8H8I - chain A; structure by X-ray diffraction, 2.03 A resolution.

== Chain A ==
Name: AmAT7-3
From: Astragalus membranaceus
Amino-acid sequence (446 residues; row label = number of the first residue in the row):
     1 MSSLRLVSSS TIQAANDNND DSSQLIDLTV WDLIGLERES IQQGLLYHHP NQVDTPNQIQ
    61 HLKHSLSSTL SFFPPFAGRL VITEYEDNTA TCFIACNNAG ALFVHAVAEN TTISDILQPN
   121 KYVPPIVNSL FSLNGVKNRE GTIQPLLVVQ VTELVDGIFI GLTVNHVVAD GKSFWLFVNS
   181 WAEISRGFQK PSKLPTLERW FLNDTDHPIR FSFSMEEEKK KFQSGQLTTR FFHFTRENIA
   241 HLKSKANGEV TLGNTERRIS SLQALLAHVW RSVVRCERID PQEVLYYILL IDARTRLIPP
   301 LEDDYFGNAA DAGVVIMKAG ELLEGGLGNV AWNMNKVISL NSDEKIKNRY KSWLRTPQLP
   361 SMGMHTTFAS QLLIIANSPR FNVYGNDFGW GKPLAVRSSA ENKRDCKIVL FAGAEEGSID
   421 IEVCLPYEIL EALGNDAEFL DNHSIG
Disordered / not traced: 17-22, 216-220, 252, 444-446
Residues lining bound ligands: Astragaloside IV (KZO): I34, R38, E39, H166, Y286, I288, L290, A310, D311, A312, V314, I316, R349, W353, P360, S361, M362, G363, M364, L372, I374, A376, K407
Reported in the primary citation:
  - binding site for Astragaloside IV: H166, K407 (from molecular simulation)
  - catalytic residues: H166 (from molecular simulation)
  - binding site for Astragaloside IV: I34, R38, I288, L290, A310, D311, A312, I374, A376
  - mutagenesis - L290V, A310W: increased catalytic activity on Astragaloside IV
  - specificity-determining residues: L290, A310, D311, A312
  - binding site for Astragaloside IV: E39 (proposed by the authors, not directly observed)

== In short ==
Ligands of chain A: Astragaloside IV. The paper reports the catalytic residue H166; L290V and A310W increase
catalytic activity on Astragaloside IV.
Chain A is AmAT7-3 (Astragalus membranaceus); the structure, Triterpenoid saponin acetyltransferase, AmAT7-3,
was determined by X-ray diffraction.
